7Y1N - chain A; structure by electron microscopy, 3.61 A resolution.

== Chain A ==
Name: Isoform SUR2B of ATP-binding cassette sub-family C member 9
Organism: Rattus norvegicus
UniProtKB: Q63563 (ABCC9_RAT), isoform Q63563-2; numbering as in UniProt (aligned over 1-1545)
Sequence (1545 residues; numbered 1 to 1545; the number before each row is that of its first residue):
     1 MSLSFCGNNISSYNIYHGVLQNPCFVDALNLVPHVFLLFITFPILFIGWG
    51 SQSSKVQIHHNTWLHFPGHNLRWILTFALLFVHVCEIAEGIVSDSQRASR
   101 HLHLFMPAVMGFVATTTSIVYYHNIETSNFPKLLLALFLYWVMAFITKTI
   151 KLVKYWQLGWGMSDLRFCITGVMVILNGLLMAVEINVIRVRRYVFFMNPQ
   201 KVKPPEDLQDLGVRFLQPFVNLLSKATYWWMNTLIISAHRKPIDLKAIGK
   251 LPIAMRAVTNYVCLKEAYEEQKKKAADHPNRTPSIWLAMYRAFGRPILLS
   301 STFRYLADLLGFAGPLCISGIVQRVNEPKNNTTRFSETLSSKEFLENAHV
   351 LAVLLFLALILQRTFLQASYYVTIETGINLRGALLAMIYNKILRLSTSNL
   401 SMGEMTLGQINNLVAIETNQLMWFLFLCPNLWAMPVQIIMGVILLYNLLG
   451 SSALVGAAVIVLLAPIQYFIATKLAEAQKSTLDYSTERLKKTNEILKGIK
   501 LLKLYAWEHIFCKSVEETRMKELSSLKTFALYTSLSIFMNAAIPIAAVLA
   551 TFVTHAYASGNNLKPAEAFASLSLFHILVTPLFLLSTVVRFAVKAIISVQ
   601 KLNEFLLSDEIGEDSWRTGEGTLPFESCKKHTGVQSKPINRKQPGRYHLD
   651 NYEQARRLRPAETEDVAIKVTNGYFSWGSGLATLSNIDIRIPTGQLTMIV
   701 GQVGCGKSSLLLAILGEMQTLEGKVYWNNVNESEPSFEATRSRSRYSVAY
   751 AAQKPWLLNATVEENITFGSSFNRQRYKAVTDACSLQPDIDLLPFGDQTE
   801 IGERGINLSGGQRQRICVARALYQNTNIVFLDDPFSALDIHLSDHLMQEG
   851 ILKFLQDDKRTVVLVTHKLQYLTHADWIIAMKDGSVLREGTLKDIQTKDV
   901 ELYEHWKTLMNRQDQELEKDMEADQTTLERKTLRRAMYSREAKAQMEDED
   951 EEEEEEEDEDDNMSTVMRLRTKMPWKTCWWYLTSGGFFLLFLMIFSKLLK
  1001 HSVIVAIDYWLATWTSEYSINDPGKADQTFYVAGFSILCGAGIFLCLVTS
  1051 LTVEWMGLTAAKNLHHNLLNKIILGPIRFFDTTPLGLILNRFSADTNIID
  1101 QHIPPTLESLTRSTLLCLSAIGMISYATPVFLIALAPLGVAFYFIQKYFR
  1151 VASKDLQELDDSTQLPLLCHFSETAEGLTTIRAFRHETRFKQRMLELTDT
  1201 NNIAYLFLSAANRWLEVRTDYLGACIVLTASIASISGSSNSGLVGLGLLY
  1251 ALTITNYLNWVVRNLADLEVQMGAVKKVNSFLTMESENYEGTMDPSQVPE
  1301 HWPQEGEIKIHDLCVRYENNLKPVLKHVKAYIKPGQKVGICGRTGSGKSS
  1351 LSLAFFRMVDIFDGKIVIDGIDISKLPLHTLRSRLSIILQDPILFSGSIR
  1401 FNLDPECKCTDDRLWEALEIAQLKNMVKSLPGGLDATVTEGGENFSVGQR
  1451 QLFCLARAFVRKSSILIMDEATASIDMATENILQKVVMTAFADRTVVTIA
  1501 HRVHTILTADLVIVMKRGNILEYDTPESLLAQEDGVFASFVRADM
Not modelled in the structure: 1-216, 276-282, 328-340, 611-664, 729-743, 913-968, 1019-1027, 1237-1240
UniProt features mapped onto this chain:
  - binding site (ATP): G701 to S708, G1342 to S1349
  - glycosylation (N-linked (GlcNAc...) asparagine): N9, N330, N331
Bound ions: Mg2+: Q753 (together with ATP)
Ligand contacts:
  - ADP (adenosine-5'-diphosphate): L792, Y1317, L1321, V1324, R1343, T1344, G1345, S1346, G1347, K1348, S1349, S1350
  - ATP (adenosine-5'-triphosphate): T397, N399, W677, T683, V703, G704, C705, G706, K707, S708, S709, Q753
  - Repaglinide (BJX): R304, Y370, I374, W423, F426, L427, N430, M434, L584, T587, V588, Y1205, S1209, N1212, R1213, W1260, R1263
Reported in the primary citation:
  - specificity-determining residues: Y938 (by similarity / conservation)

== Summary ==
Chain A binds ADP, ATP and Repaglinide. From UniProt: 16 ATP-binding residues. From the paper: the specificity
determinant Y938.
Chain A is Isoform SUR2B of ATP-binding cassette sub-family C member 9 (Rattus norvegicus); the structure,
Structure of SUR2B in complex with Mg-ATP, Mg-ADP, and repaglinide in the partially occluded state, was
determined by electron microscopy, deposited together with 7Y1J, 7Y1K, 7Y1L and 7Y1M.
